Entry 2I9T (X-ray diffraction, 2.80 A resolution); this record covers chains A and B of the 4 polymer chains in the assembly.

[Chain A]
Molecule: Transcription factor p65
Source organism: Mus musculus
UniProt: Q04207 (TF65_MOUSE); residues 19-291 here = UniProt positions 19-291
Chain sequence (279 residues; row label = number of the first residue in the row):
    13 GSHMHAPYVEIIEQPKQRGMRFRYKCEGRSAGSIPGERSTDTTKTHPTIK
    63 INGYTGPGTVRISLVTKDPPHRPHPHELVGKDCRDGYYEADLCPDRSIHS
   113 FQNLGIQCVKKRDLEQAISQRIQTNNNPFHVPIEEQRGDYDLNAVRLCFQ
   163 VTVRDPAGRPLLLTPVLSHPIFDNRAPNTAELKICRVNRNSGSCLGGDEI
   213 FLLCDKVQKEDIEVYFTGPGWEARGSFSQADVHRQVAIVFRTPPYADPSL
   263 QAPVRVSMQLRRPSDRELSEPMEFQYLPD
Unresolved in the structure: 13-16
Sequence notes: cloning artifact (13-18)
Swiss-Prot annotation at these positions:
  - modified residue: Cys-38 (Cysteine persulfide), Lys-122 (N6-acetyllysine), Lys-123 (N6-acetyllysine), Thr-176 (Phosphothreonine), Lys-218 (N6-acetyllysine), Lys-221 (N6-acetyllysine), Thr-254 (Phosphothreonine), Ser-276 (Phosphoserine), Ser-281 (Phosphoserine)
  - cross-link (Glycyl lysine isopeptide (Lys-Gly)): Lys-37 (interchain with G-Cter in SUMO3), Lys-122 (interchain with G-Cter in SUMO3), Lys-123 (interchain with G-Cter in SUMO3)
  - mutagenesis: Cys-38 (C38S: Abolishes sulfhydration and impairs interaction with RPS3), Ser-281 (S281A/E: Abolishes DNA-binding and transcriptional activity)

[Chain B]
Molecule: Nuclear factor NF-kappa-B p105 subunit
Source organism: Mus musculus
UniProt: P25799 (NFKB1_MOUSE); residues 339-650 here correspond to UniProt positions 39-350 (UniProt number = residue number - 300)
Chain sequence (313 residues; numbered 338 to 650; the number before each row is that of its first residue):
   338 MGPYLQILEQPKQRGFRFRYVCEGPSHGGLPGASSEKNKKSYPQVKICNY
   388 VGPAKVIVQLVTNGKNIHLHAHSLVGKHCEDGVCTVTAGPKDMVVGFANL
   438 GILHVTKKKVFETLEARMTEACIRGYNPGLLVHSDLAYLQAEGGGDRQLT
   488 DREKEIIRQAAVQQTKEMDLSVVRLMFTAFLPDSTGSFTRRLEPVVSDAI
   538 YDSKAPNASNLKIVRMDRTAGCVTGGEEIYLLCDKVQKDDIQIRFYEEEE
   588 NGGVWEGFGDFSPTDVHRQFAIVFKTPKYKDVNITKPASVFVQLRRKSDL
   638 ETSEPKPFLYYPE
Unresolved in the structure: 338
Sequence notes: initiating methionine (338)
Swiss-Prot annotation at these positions:
  - modified residue: Cys-359 (S-nitrosocysteine), Ser-635 (Phosphoserine)
  - lipidation: Cys-359 (S-(15-deoxy-Delta12,14-prostaglandin J2-9-yl)cysteine)
  - cross-link: Lys-623 (Glycyl lysine isopeptide (Lys-Gly) (interchain with G-Cter in SUMO2))

[Interface between chain A and chain B]
Residue-residue contacts (23; chain A residue first):
  Cys-197(A) with His-604(B)
  Arg-198(A) with Glu-565(B), salt bridge; Tyr-567(B); Asp-602(B), salt bridge; Val-610(B)
  Val-199(A) with Tyr-567(B), hydrogen bond (backbone-side chain)
  Asn-200(A) with Asp-554(B), hydrogen bond; Tyr-567(B), hydrogen bond (backbone-side chain)
  Phe-213(A) with Arg-552(B); Met-553(B); Asp-554(B); Tyr-567(B), hydrophobic; Leu-569(B), hydrophobic
  Leu-215(A) with His-604(B)
  Cys-216(A) with His-604(B), hydrogen bond (backbone-side chain)
  Asp-217(A) with Arg-605(B), salt bridge
  Asp-243(A) with Arg-552(B), salt bridge
  His-245(A) with Arg-552(B), hydrogen bond; Leu-569(B)
  Arg-246(A) with Phe-607(B)
  Val-248(A) with His-604(B), hydrogen bond (backbone-side chain); Phe-607(B), hydrophobic
  Val-251(A) with Arg-552(B)
Interface residues without a listed pair, chain A (16 interface residues in all): Arg-201, Glu-211, Ala-249
Interface residues without a listed pair, chain B (14 interface residues in all): Val-551, Arg-555, Ala-608

[Summary]
The interface between chain A and chain B involves 16 residues on one side and 14 on the other, with 6
hydrogen bonds and 4 salt bridges. Polar contacts include Arg-198(A)/Glu-565(B), Arg-198(A)/Asp-602(B) and
Asp-217(A)/Arg-605(B). From UniProt: 2 mutagenesis sites on chain A.
Here chain A is Transcription factor p65 and chain B is Nuclear factor NF-kappa-B p105 subunit, both from Mus
musculus. Entry 2I9T (Structure of NF-kB p65-p50 heterodimer bound to PRDII element of B-interferon promoter)
was determined by X-ray diffraction.
